4XR7 - chains H and I of the 3 polymer chains in the assembly; structure by X-ray diffraction, 3.80 A resolution.

== Chain H (and I) ==
Protein: PAB-dependent poly(A)-specific ribonuclease subunit PAN3
Organism: Saccharomyces cerevisiae
Notes: chain I of this document is another copy of the same molecule, construct and numbering; everything in this record applies to it too
Reference sequence: P36102 (PAN3_YEAST); numbering as in UniProt (aligned over 226-679)
Amino-acid sequence (465 residues; numbered 225 to 689; the number before each row is that of its first residue):
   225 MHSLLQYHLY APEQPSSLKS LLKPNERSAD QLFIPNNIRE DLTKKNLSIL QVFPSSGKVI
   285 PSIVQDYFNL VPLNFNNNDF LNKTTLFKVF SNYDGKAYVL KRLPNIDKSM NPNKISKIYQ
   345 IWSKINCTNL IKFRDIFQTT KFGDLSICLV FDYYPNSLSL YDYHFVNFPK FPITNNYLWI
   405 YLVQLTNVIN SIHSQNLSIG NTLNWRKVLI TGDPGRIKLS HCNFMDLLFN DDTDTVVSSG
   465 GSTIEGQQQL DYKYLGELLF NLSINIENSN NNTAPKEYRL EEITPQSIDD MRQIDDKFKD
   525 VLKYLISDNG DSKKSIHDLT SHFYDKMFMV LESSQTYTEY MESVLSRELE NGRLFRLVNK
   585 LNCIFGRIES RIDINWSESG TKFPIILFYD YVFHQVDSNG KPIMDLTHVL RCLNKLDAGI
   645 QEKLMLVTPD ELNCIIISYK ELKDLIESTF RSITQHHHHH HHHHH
Unresolved in the structure: 225-249, 298-307, 680-689 (chain I: 225-228, 447, 455-465, 534-535, 680-689)
Construct notes: initiating methionine (225); expression tag (680-689)

== Chain H / chain I interface ==
Contacting residue pairs (132; chain H residue first):
  L266(H) - L569(I)  hydrophobic
  L266(H) - S570(I)
  T267(H) - L573(I)
  K269(H) - E566(I)  salt bridge
  N270(H) - E574(I)
  L274(H) - N638(I)
  L274(H) - K639(I)
  Q275(H) - I644(I)
  V276(H) - I644(I)
  Y317(H) - P248(I)
  Y317(H) - N249(I)
  D318(H) - N249(I)
  D318(H) - R251(I)
  K320(H) - R251(I)
  N350(H) - E556(I)
  C351(H) - E556(I)
  T352(H) - E556(I)  hydrogen bond (backbone-side chain)
  T352(H) - Q559(I)  hydrogen bond
  T352(H) - T560(I)
  N353(H) - Q559(I)
  V407(H) - L555(I)  hydrophobic
  Q408(H) - Q559(I)
  T410(H) - F552(I)
  N411(H) - F552(I)
  N411(H) - E556(I)  hydrogen bond
  R440(H) - E563(I)
  R440(H) - E566(I)  salt bridge
  H541(H) - Y548(I)
  T544(H) - Y548(I)
  T544(H) - F552(I)
  S545(H) - Y548(I)
  Y548(H) - H541(I)  hydrogen bond (side chain-backbone)
  Y548(H) - T544(I)
  Y548(H) - S545(I)  hydrogen bond
  Y548(H) - Y548(I)  hydrogen bond
  M551(H) - M551(I)  hydrophobic
  M551(H) - F552(I)  hydrophobic
  M551(H) - L555(I)  hydrophobic
  F552(H) - V407(I)
  F552(H) - T410(I)
  F552(H) - N411(I)
  F552(H) - N414(I)
  V554(H) - L555(I)  hydrophobic
  V554(H) - Q559(I)
  L555(H) - V554(I)  hydrophobic
  L555(H) - L555(I)  hydrophobic
  E556(H) - C351(I)
  E556(H) - T352(I)  hydrogen bond (side chain-backbone)
  S558(H) - S558(I)
  S558(H) - Q559(I)
  S558(H) - T562(I)
  Q559(H) - N353(I)  hydrogen bond
  Q559(H) - Q408(I)  hydrogen bond
  Q559(H) - R440(I)
  T560(H) - T352(I)
  Y561(H) - E566(I)  hydrogen bond
  T562(H) - R440(I)
  T562(H) - Y561(I)
  T562(H) - T562(I)
  E563(H) - R440(I)  salt bridge
  E563(H) - K442(I)  salt bridge
  M565(H) - T562(I)
  M565(H) - M565(I)  hydrophobic
  M565(H) - E566(I)
  M565(H) - L569(I)
  E566(H) - L266(I)
  E566(H) - R440(I)  salt bridge
  E566(H) - M565(I)
  V568(H) - L569(I)  hydrophobic
  L569(H) - L266(I)  hydrophobic
  L569(H) - M565(I)  hydrophobic
  L569(H) - L569(I)  hydrophobic
  S570(H) - N270(I)
  L573(H) - L266(I)  hydrophobic
  L573(H) - T267(I)
  E574(H) - Y234(I)
  N575(H) - E572(I)  hydrogen bond (side chain-backbone)
  N575(H) - G576(I)
  G576(H) - E572(I)
  R577(H) - Y234(I)
  L578(H) - F579(I)
  F579(H) - F257(I)  hydrophobic
  F579(H) - F579(I)
  F579(H) - V582(I)  hydrophobic
  F579(H) - L634(I)  hydrophobic
  F579(H) - L637(I)  hydrophobic
  R580(H) - Y234(I)
  R580(H) - F257(I)
  V582(H) - F579(I)  hydrophobic
  N583(H) - F617(I)
  N583(H) - M628(I)
  N583(H) - V633(I)
  N586(H) - V582(I)
  N586(H) - N586(I)  hydrogen bond
  N586(H) - Y613(I)  hydrogen bond
  N586(H) - F617(I)
  N586(H) - H618(I)  hydrogen bond (backbone-side chain)
  C587(H) - M628(I)  hydrophobic
  F589(H) - F589(I)  hydrophobic
  F589(H) - W600(I)  hydrophobic
  G590(H) - H618(I)  hydrogen bond (backbone-side chain)
  R591(H) - H618(I)
  R591(H) - Q619(I)  hydrogen bond (side chain-backbone)
  R591(H) - P626(I)
  I592(H) - P653(I)
  R595(H) - I598(I)
  R595(H) - N599(I)
  R595(H) - W600(I)
  R595(H) - D614(I)  salt bridge
  I610(H) - R595(I)
  Y613(H) - N586(I)  hydrogen bond
  Y613(H) - Y613(I)  hydrogen bond
  D614(H) - G590(I)
  D614(H) - R595(I)  salt bridge
  F617(H) - N583(I)
  F617(H) - N586(I)
  H618(H) - N586(I)
  H618(H) - C587(I)
  H618(H) - F589(I)  hydrogen bond (side chain-backbone)
  H618(H) - G590(I)
  H618(H) - R591(I)
  K625(H) - Q679(I)
  P626(H) - R591(I)
  P626(H) - I677(I)  hydrophobic
  P626(H) - T678(I)
  I627(H) - T678(I)
  M628(H) - N583(I)  hydrogen bond
  M628(H) - C587(I)  hydrophobic
  V633(H) - N583(I)
  P653(H) - I592(I)  hydrophobic
  I677(H) - P626(I)
  T678(H) - I627(I)
Other interface residues (no listed pair), chain H (77 interface residues in all): I262, R263, F277, G319, Y378, N414, L630, L637
Other interface residues (no listed pair), chain I (86 interface residues in all): A235, I258, I262, R263, N350, Y378, G436, D542, V568, N575, L578, D629, A642, F674

== In short ==
77 residues of chain H face 86 of chain I across their interface, with 20 hydrogen bonds and 7 salt bridges.
Polar contacts include K269(H)-E566(I), R440(H)-E566(I) and E563(H)-R440(I).
Both chains are PAB-dependent poly(A)-specific ribonuclease subunit PAN3 (Saccharomyces cerevisiae). Entry
4XR7 (Structure of the Saccharomyces cerevisiae PAN2-PAN3 core complex) was determined by X-ray diffraction,
deposited together with 4Q8G and 4Q8H.
